Entry 8W0F (electron microscopy, 2.80 A resolution); this record covers chains B and S of the 14 polymer chains in the assembly.

# Chain B
Protein: DNA replication licensing factor MCM3
Organism: Homo sapiens
Notes: EC 3.6.4.12
UniProtKB: P25205 (MCM3_HUMAN); residues 2-808 here = UniProt positions 2-808
Chain sequence (810 residues; numbered -1 to 808; the number before each row is that of its first residue; numbers below 1 keep their minus sign (Ser-1 is residue -1)):
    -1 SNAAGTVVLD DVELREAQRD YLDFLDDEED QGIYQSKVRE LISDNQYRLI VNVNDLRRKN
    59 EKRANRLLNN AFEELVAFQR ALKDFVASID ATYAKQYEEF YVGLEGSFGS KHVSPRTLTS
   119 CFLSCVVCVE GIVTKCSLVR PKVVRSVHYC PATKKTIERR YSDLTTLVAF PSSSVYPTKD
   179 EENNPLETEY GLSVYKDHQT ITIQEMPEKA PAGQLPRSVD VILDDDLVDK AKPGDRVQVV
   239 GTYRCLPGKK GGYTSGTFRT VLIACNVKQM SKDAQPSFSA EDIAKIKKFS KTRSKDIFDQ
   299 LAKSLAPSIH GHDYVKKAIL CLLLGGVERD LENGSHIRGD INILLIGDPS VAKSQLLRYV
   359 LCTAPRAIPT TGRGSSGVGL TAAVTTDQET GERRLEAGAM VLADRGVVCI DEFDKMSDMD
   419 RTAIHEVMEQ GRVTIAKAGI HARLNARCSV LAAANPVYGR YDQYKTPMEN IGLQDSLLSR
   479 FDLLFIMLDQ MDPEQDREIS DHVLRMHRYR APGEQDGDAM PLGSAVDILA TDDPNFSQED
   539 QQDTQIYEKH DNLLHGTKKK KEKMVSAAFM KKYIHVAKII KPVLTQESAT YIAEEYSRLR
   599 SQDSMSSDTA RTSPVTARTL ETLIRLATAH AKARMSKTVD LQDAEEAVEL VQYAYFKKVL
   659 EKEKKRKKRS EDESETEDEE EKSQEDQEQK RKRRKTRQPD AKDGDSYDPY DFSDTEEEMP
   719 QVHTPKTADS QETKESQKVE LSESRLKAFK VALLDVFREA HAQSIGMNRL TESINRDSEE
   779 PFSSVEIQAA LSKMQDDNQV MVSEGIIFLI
Not modelled in the structure: -1 to 1, 537-543, 660-808
Construct notes: expression tag (-1 to 1)
Bound ions: Mg2+: Ser352 (together with ADP)
Small-molecule neighbours:
  - ADP (adenosine-5'-diphosphate), molecule 1: Ser306, Ile307, His308, His310, Asp346, Pro347, Ser348, Val349, Ala350, Lys351, Ser352, Gln353, Ile497, Val501
  - ADP, molecule 2: Glu427, Gln428, Ala615, Arg616, Glu619
UniProt features mapped onto this chain:
  - motif: Ser477 to Asp480 (Arginine finger)
  - binding site (ADP): Gln353, Leu393, Glu394, Ala395, Ala397
  - binding site (ATP): Ala523, Arg664
  - modified residue: Ala2 (N-acetylalanine), Ser160 (Phosphoserine), Ser275 (Phosphoserine), Lys293 (N6-acetyllysine), Ser535 (Phosphoserine), Lys547 (N6-acetyllysine), Ser611 (Phosphoserine), Ser668 (Phosphoserine), Ser672 (Phosphoserine), Thr674 (Phosphothreonine), Ser681 (Phosphoserine), Tyr708 (Phosphotyrosine), Ser711 (Phosphoserine), Thr713 (Phosphothreonine), Thr722 (Phosphothreonine), Thr725 (Phosphothreonine), Ser728 (Phosphoserine), Ser734 (Phosphoserine)
  - mutagenesis: Ser535 (S535A: 50% reduction in phosphorylation by ATM or ATR)

# Chain S
Molecule: 47-nt DNA strand
Sequence (47 nucleotides; numbered -48 to -2; the number before each row is that of its first residue; numbers below 1 keep their minus sign (DA-48 is residue -48)):
   -48 AAAAAAAAAA AAAAAAAAAA AAAATTTTTT TTTTTTTTTT TTTTTTT

# Interface between chain B and chain S
Contacting residue pairs (9):
  Gly246(B) - DA-29(S)  phosphate contact
  Lys247(B) - DA-29(S)  hydrogen bond to the phosphate
  Lys247(B) - DA-28(S)  phosphate contact
  Ser253(B) - DA-30(S)  hydrogen bond to the phosphate
  Thr255(B) - DA-30(S)  phosphate contact
  Arg257(B) - DA-30(S)  phosphate contact
  Arg257(B) - DA-29(S)  salt bridge to the phosphate
  Thr383(B) - DA-38(S)  phosphate contact
  Thr384(B) - DA-38(S)  hydrogen bond to the phosphate
Other interface residues (no listed pair), chain B (10 interface residues in all): Lys248, Gln386, Arg391

# Overview
10 residues of chain B and 4 residues of chain S are in contact; the contacts include 3 hydrogen bonds and 1
salt bridge. Among the polar pairs are Lys247(B)-DA-29(S), Ser253(B)-DA-30(S) and Thr384(B)-DA-38(S). Bound to
chain B: ADP.
Chain B is DNA replication licensing factor MCM3 (Homo sapiens) and chain S is a 47-nt DNA strand; the
structure, Cryo-EM structure of a human MCM2-7 double hexamer on dsDNA, was determined by electron microscopy,
deposited together with 8W0E, 8W0G, 8W0I and 9CAQ.
